Entry 3MXA (X-ray diffraction, 2.30 A resolution); this record covers chains A and F of the 5 polymer chains in the assembly.

[Chain A]
Protein: scV3V2(G19S)
Organism: Chlamydomonas reinhardtii
Notes: engineered mutation(s): G19S
Chain sequence (362 residues; numbered 0 to 362; 1 number in that range is skipped by the numbering (no residue carries it; nothing is unmodelled there); the number before each row is that of its first residue; numbering starts at 0):
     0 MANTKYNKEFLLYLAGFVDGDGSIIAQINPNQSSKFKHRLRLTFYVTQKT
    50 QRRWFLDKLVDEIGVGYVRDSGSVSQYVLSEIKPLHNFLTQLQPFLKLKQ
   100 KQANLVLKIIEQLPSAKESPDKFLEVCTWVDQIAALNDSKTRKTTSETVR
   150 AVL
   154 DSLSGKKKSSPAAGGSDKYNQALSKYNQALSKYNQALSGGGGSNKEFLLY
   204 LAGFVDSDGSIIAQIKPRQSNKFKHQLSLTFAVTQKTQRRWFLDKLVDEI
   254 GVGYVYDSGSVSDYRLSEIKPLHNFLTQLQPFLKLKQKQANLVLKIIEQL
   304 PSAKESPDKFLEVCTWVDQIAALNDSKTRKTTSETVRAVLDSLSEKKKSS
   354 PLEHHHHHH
Unresolved in the structure: 0-1, 154-195, 346-362
Bound ions: Mn2+ site 1: Gly19, Asp211 (shared with 1 residue of chain D; 1 residue of chain E); Mn2+ site 2: Asp20, Ser210 (shared with 1 residue of chain C; DC615(F) of chain F); Mn2+ site 3: Asp20, Asp211 (shared with 1 residue of chain C; 1 residue of chain D; 1 residue of chain E; DC615(F) of chain F)

[Chain F]
Molecule: 10-nt DNA strand
Sequence (10 nucleotides; numbered 615 to 624; the number before each row is that of its first residue):
   615 CTGAGAACAA
Bound ions: Mn2+ site 1: DC615 (shared with Asp20(A), Ser210(A) of chain A; 1 residue of chain C)

[How chain A and chain F interact]
Contacting residue pairs - 36 pairs, chain A then chain F:
  Asp20(A) - DC615(F)  phosphate contact
  Ser210(A) - DC615(F)  phosphate contact
  Asp211(A) - DC615(F)  phosphate contact
  Gly212(A) - DC615(F)  sugar contact
  Gly212(A) - DT616(F)  phosphate contact
  Ser213(A) - DC615(F)  sugar contact
  Ser213(A) - DT616(F)  hydrogen bond to the phosphate
  Ile215(A) - DT616(F)  base contact
  Ile215(A) - DG617(F)  phosphate contact
  Gln217(A) - DG617(F)  sugar contact
  Gln217(A) - DA618(F)  base contact
  Lys219(A) - DA618(F)  base contact
  Lys219(A) - DG619(F)  hydrogen bond to the base
  Arg221(A) - DA621(F)  base contact
  Arg221(A) - DC622(F)  base contact
  Ala235(A) - DT616(F)  base contact
  Thr237(A) - DC615(F)  base contact
  Thr237(A) - DT616(F)  base contact
  Asp266(A) - DT616(F)  base contact
  Arg268(A) - DT616(F)  hydrogen bond to the base
  Arg268(A) - DG617(F)  hydrogen bond to the base
  Lys289(A) - DC615(F)  phosphate contact
  Lys289(A) - DT616(F)  salt bridge to the phosphate
  Ala324(A) - DG617(F)  phosphate contact
  Asn327(A) - DT616(F)  phosphate contact
  Asn327(A) - DG617(F)  hydrogen bond to the phosphate
  Asp328(A) - DT616(F)  hydrogen bond to the phosphate
  Ser329(A) - DT616(F)  phosphate contact
  Ser329(A) - DG617(F)  hydrogen bond to the phosphate
  Thr331(A) - DG617(F)  sugar contact
  Thr331(A) - DA618(F)  sugar contact
  Arg332(A) - DG617(F)  phosphate contact
  Arg332(A) - DA618(F)  phosphate contact
  Lys333(A) - DG617(F)  phosphate contact
  Lys333(A) - DA618(F)  hydrogen bond to the phosphate
  Thr334(A) - DA618(F)  hydrogen bond to the phosphate
Also at the interface, not in a pair above, chain A (25 interface residues in all): Ile214, Ala216, Pro220

[Summary]
The interface between chain A and chain F involves 25 residues on one side and 7 on the other, with 9 hydrogen
bonds and 1 salt bridge. Polar contacts include Lys219(A)-DG619(F), Arg268(A)-DT616(F) and Arg268(A)-DG617(F).
Gly19(A) and Asp211(A) form the Mn2+ site 1.
Chain A is scV3V2(G19S) (Chlamydomonas reinhardtii) and chain F is a 10-nt DNA strand; the structure,
Molecular basis of engineered meganuclease targeting of the endogenous human RAG1 locus, was determined by
X-ray diffraction, deposited together with 3MX9, 3MXB and 2XE0.
